5VZJ - chains C and J of the 14 polymer chains in the assembly; structure by X-ray diffraction, 3.30 A resolution.

# Chain C
Protein: Exosome complex component RRP43
From: Saccharomyces cerevisiae (strain ATCC 204508 / S288c)
UniProtKB: P25359 (RRP43_YEAST); numbering as in UniProt (aligned over 1-394)
Chain sequence (394 residues; numbered 1 to 394; the number before each row is that of its first residue):
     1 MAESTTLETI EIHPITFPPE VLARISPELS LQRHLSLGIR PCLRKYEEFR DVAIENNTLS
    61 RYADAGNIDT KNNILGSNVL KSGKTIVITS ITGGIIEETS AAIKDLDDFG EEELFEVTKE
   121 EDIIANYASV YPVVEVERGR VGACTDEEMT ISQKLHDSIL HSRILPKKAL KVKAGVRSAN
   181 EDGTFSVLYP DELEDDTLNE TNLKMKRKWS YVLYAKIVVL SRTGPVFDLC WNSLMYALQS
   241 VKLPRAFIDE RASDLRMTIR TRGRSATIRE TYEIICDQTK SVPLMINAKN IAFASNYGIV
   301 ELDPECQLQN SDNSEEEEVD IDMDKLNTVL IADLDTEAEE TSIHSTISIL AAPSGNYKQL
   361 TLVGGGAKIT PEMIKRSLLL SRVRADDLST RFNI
Not modelled in the structure: 1-8, 100-122, 179-184, 191-207, 249-273, 308-322, 394

# Chain J
Protein: Exosome complex exonuclease RRP6
From: Saccharomyces cerevisiae (strain ATCC 204508 / S288c)
Notes: EC 3.1.13.-
UniProtKB: Q12149 (RRP6_YEAST); residue numbers follow UniProt; this construct covers 129-684
Chain sequence (559 residues; each row starts with the number of its first residue):
   126 SLMVEKPQLK FKSPIDNSES HPFIPLLKEK PNALKPLSES LRLVDDDENN PSHYPHPYEY
   186 EIDHQEYSPE ILQIREEIPS KSWDDSVPIW VDTSTELESM LEDLKNTKEI AVNLEHHDYR
   246 SYYGIVCLMQ ISTRERDYLV DTLKLRENLH ILNEVFTNPS IVKVFHGAFM DIIWLQRDLG
   306 LYVVGLFDTY HASKAIGLPR HSLAYLLENF ANFKTSKKYQ LADWRIRPLS KPMTAYARAD
   366 THFLLNIYDQ LRNKLIESNK LAGVLYESRN VAKRRFEYSK YRPLTPSSEV YSPIEKESPW
   426 KILMYQYNIP PEREVLVREL YQWRDLIARR DDESPRFVMP NQLLAALVAY TPTDVIGVVS
   486 LTNGVTEHVR QNAKLLANLI RDALRNIKNT NEEATPIPSS ETKADGILLE TISVPQIRDV
   546 MERFSVLCNS NISKSRAKPV TNSSILLGKI LPREEHDIAY SKDGLPNKVK TEDIRIRAQN
   606 FKSALANLED IIFEIEKPLV VPVKLEEIKT VDPASAPNHS PEIDNLDDLV VLKKKNIQKK
   666 QPAKEKGVTE KDAVDYSKI
Not modelled in the structure: 126-127, 519-540, 557-565, 619-684
Construct notes: expression tag (126-128); engineered mutation Asn238 (Asp in Q12149)
Curated features (UniProtKB/Swiss-Prot):
  - binding site (AMP): Glu240, His241, Trp299, Lys342, Gln345
  - binding site (Mn(2+)): Glu240, Asp296, Asp365
  - binding site (UMP): Glu240, His241, Trp299, Lys342, Gln345
  - binding site (Zn(2+)): Glu240, Asp365
  - modified residue: Ser138 (Phosphoserine), Thr520 (Phosphothreonine), Ser640 (Phosphoserine), Ser645 (Phosphoserine)
  - mutagenesis: Gln133 (Q133A: No significant effects on growth rates and degradation of 5' ETS RNA, increased accumulation of extended forms of snR40 snoRNA and 5.8S + 30 nt RNA; when associated with A-142), Asn142 (N142A: No significant effects on growth rates and degradation of 5' ETS RNA, increased accumulation of extended forms of snR40 snoRNA and 5.8S + 30 nt RNA; when associated with A-133), Glu240 (E240A: Temperature-sensitive mutant. Abolishes exonuclease activity and increases accumulation of 5.8S + 30 nt RNA, 5' ETS RNA and U24 + 3 nt RNA), Asp296 (D296A: Temperature-sensitive mutant. Abolishes exonuclease activity and increases accumulation of 5.8S + 30 nt RNA, 5' ETS RNA and U24 + 3 nt RNA. No effect on subcellular localization), Tyr361 (Y361A: Temperature-sensitive mutant. Abolishes exonuclease activity and increases accumulation of 5.8S + 30 nt RNA, 5' ETS RNA and U24 + 3 nt RNA; Y361F: Temperature-sensitive mutant ...), Asp365 (D365A: Temperature-sensitive mutant. Abolishes exonuclease activity and increases accumulation of 5.8S + 30 nt RNA, 5' ETS RNA and U24 + 3 nt RNA), Trp448 (W448A: No significant effects on growth at different temperatures, in vitro exonuclease activity and processing 5.8S rRNA, U24 snoRNA and ETS RNA), Arg449 (R449A: No significant effects on growth at different temperatures and processing 5.8S rRNA, U24 snoRNA and ETS RNA. Reduces exonuclease activity), Asp456 (D456A: No significant effects on growth at different temperatures, in vitro exonuclease activity and processing 5.8S rRNA, U24 snoRNA and ETS RNA), Asp457 (D457A: No significant effects on growth rates at different temperatures, processing 5' ETS RNA and poly(A)+ snoRNAs, non-significant or moderate defects in 5.8S rRNA processing resulting in ...)
From the paper describing this entry:
  - mutagenesis - D238N: abolished catalytic activity (citing earlier work)

# Interface between chain C and chain J
Pairs across the interface (50):
  Thr9(C) with Phe618(J)
  Ile10(C) with Ile616(J)
  Glu11(C) with Asp615(J); Ile616(J)
  Ile12(C) with Ile616(J)
  His13(C) with Glu614(J)
  Pro14(C) with Leu613(J); Ile616(J)
  Thr16(C) with Ala611(J)
  Phe17(C) with Leu610(J)
  Pro19(C) with Lys607(J); Leu610(J), hydrophobic
  Leu22(C) with Leu610(J), hydrophobic
  Arg33(C) with Phe606(J); Leu610(J)
  His34(C) with Phe606(J)
  Leu37(C) with Asn605(J); Phe606(J), hydrophobic
  Ile39(C) with Arg602(J)
  Leu43(C) with Asp582(J); Ile599(J)
  Arg44(C) with Asp582(J)
  Lys45(C) with Arg602(J)
  Glu48(C) with Ile583(J); Arg602(J), salt bridge
  Phe49(C) with Asp582(J); Ile583(J), hydrogen bond (backbone-backbone)
  Arg50(C) with His581(J); Asp582(J)
  Asp51(C) with His581(J), hydrogen bond (backbone-backbone); Ile583(J)
  Ala53(C) with Ile575(J)
  Glu55(C) with Leu571(J); Lys574(J), salt bridge; Ile575(J)
  Thr58(C) with Leu571(J)
  Val79(C) with Leu572(J), hydrophobic; Ile575(J), hydrophobic
  Lys81(C) with Ile575(J); Leu576(J); Arg578(J)
  Lys84(C) with Glu580(J), salt bridge
  Ile86(C) with Leu576(J), hydrophobic
  Val383(C) with Tyr585(J), hydrophobic; Gly589(J)
  Arg384(C) with Ile583(J); Tyr585(J)
  Asp387(C) with Tyr585(J), hydrogen bond; Pro591(J)
  Arg391(C) with Pro591(J)
Interface residues without a listed pair, chain C (37 interface residues in all): Pro18, Cys42, Leu59, Gly83, Leu380
Interface residues without a listed pair, chain J (30 interface residues in all): Glu579, Val594, Ala603, Ala609, Ile617

# Overview
37 residues of chain C and 30 residues of chain J are in contact; the contacts include 3 hydrogen bonds and 3
salt bridges. Polar pairs include Glu48(C)-Arg602(J), Glu55(C)-Lys574(J) and Lys84(C)-Glu580(J). The paper
reports that D238N of chain J abolishes catalytic activity.
Here chain C is Exosome complex component RRP43 and chain J is Exosome complex exonuclease RRP6, both from
Saccharomyces cerevisiae (strain ATCC 204508 / S288c). Entry 5VZJ (Structure of a twelve component
MPP6-nuclear RNA exosome complex bound to RNA) was determined by X-ray diffraction.
